7W5X - chains 1 and F of the 9 polymer chains in the assembly; structure by electron microscopy, 3.40 A resolution.

[Chain 1]
Molecule: zwf promoter DNA forward strand
Sequence (75 nucleotides; row label = number of the first residue in the row):
    13 ATCGCACGGG TGGATAAGCG TTTACAGTTT TCGCAAGCTC GTAAAAGCAG TATAATGGGA
    73 GCTGTCACGG ATGCA

[Chain F]
Molecule: RNA polymerase sigma factor RpoD
Organism: Escherichia coli K-12
UniProtKB: P00579 (RPOD_ECOLI); residue numbers follow UniProt; this construct covers 1-613
Amino-acid sequence (613 residues; each row starts with the number of its first residue):
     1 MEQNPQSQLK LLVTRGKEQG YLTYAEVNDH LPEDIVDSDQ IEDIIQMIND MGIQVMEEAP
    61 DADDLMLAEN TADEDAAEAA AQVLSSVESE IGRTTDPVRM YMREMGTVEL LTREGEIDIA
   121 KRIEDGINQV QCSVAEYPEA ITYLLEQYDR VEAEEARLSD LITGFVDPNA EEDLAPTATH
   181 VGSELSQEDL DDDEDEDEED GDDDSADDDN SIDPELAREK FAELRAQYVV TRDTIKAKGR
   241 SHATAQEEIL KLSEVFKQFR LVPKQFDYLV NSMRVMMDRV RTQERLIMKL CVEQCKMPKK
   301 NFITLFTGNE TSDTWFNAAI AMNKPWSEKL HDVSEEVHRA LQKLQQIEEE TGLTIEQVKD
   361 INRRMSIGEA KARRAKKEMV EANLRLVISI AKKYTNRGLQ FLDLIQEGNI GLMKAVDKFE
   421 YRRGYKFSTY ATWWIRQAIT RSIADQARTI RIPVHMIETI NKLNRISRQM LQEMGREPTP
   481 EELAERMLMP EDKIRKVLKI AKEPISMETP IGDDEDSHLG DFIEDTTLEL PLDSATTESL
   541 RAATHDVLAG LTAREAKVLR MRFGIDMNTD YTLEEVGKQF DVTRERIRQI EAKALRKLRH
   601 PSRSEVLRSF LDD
Unresolved in the structure: 1-78, 172-209, 396, 600
Swiss-Prot annotation at these positions:
  - DNA-binding region: Leu573 to Ala592 (H-T-H motif)
  - region: Arg584 to Arg599 (Interaction with anti-sigma factors)
  - motif: Asp403 to Gln406 (Interaction with polymerase core subunit RpoC)
  - site: Arg562 (Interaction with anti-sigma factors)
  - mutagenesis: Ala553 (A553D: Disrupts the interaction with Escherichia phage lambda antitermination protein Q), Arg596 (R596D/E: 2-fold reduction in activation of class II Crp-dependent promoters)

[Chain 1 / chain F interface]
Residue-residue contacts (51):
  DG39(1) - Asp581(F)  phosphate contact
  DG39(1) - Arg586(F)  salt bridge to the phosphate
  DT40(1) - Val582(F)  phosphate contact
  DT40(1) - Thr583(F)  hydrogen bond to the phosphate
  DT40(1) - Glu585(F)  base contact
  DT41(1) - Glu585(F)  base contact
  DA58(1) - His455(F)  hydrogen bond to the base
  DG59(1) - Arg451(F)  salt bridge to the phosphate
  DG59(1) - Pro453(F)  phosphate contact
  DG59(1) - His455(F)  hydrogen bond to the base
  DC60(1) - Arg441(F)  salt bridge to the phosphate
  DA61(1) - Arg441(F)  salt bridge to the phosphate
  DG62(1) - Lys418(F)  salt bridge to the phosphate
  DG62(1) - Trp434(F)  phosphate contact
  DG62(1) - Gln437(F)  base contact
  DT63(1) - Tyr430(F)  hydrogen bond to the phosphate
  DT63(1) - Trp433(F)  base contact
  DT63(1) - Trp434(F)  phosphate contact
  DT63(1) - Gln437(F)  base contact
  DA64(1) - Lys418(F)  hydrogen bond to the base
  DA64(1) - Phe419(F)  base contact
  DA64(1) - Glu420(F)  hydrogen bond to the base
  DA64(1) - Arg423(F)  hydrogen bond to the base
  DA64(1) - Tyr425(F)  sugar contact
  DA64(1) - Tyr430(F)  stacking on the base
  DA64(1) - Trp433(F)  sugar contact
  DT65(1) - Thr429(F)  sugar contact
  DA66(1) - Arg113(F)  salt bridge to the phosphate
  DA66(1) - Tyr425(F)  phosphate contact
  DA66(1) - Lys426(F)  hydrogen bond to the phosphate
  DA66(1) - Thr429(F)  phosphate contact
  DA67(1) - Lys426(F)  salt bridge to the phosphate
  DA67(1) - Ser428(F)  base contact
  DA67(1) - Thr432(F)  hydrogen bond to the base
  DT68(1) - Leu110(F)  base contact
  DT68(1) - Asn383(F)  hydrogen bond to the base
  DT68(1) - Arg385(F)  sugar contact
  DT68(1) - Leu386(F)  hydrogen bond to the base
  DT68(1) - Ser389(F)  sugar contact
  DT68(1) - Ser428(F)  hydrogen bond to the base
  DG69(1) - Met102(F)  hydrogen bond to the base
  DG69(1) - Met105(F)  sugar contact
  DG69(1) - Gly106(F)  base contact
  DG69(1) - Arg385(F)  hydrogen bond to the base
  DG69(1) - Ile388(F)  sugar contact
  DG70(1) - Asp96(F)  hydrogen bond to the base
  DG70(1) - Val98(F)  base contact
  DG70(1) - Arg99(F)  hydrogen bond to the base
  DG70(1) - Met102(F)  base contact
  DG70(1) - Lys392(F)  sugar contact
  DG71(1) - Arg99(F)  base contact
Interface residues without a listed pair, chain 1 (18 interface residues in all): DA38
Interface residues without a listed pair, chain F (39 interface residues in all): Glu116, Ala382, Lys593

[In short]
18 residues of chain 1 and 39 residues of chain F are in contact; the contacts include 16 hydrogen bonds, 7
salt bridges and 1 aromatic stacking contact. Among the polar pairs are DA58(1)-His455(F), DG59(1)-His455(F)
and DA64(1)-Lys418(F).
Here chain 1 is zwf promoter DNA forward strand and chain F is RNA polymerase sigma factor RpoD (Escherichia
coli K-12). Entry 7W5X (Cryo-EM structure of SoxS-dependent transcription activation complex with zwf promoter
DNA) was determined by electron microscopy (same publication as 7W5W and 7W5Y).
